8U0F - chains B and C; structure by X-ray diffraction, 2.07 A resolution.

[Chain B]
Molecule: Bacterial fluorescent protein alpha
From: Ceramium secundatum
UniProt: Q1AH74 (Q1AH74_9FLOR); residues 1-130 carry their UniProt numbers (130 of 164 residues fall inside the UniProt entry; the rest is not from it)
Amino-acid sequence (164 residues; each row starts with the number of its first residue):
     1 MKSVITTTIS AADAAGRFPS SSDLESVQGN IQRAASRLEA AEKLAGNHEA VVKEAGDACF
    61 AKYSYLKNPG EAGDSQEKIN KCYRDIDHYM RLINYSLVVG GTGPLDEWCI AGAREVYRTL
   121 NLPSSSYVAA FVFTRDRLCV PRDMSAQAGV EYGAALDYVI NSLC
Differences from the reference sequence: conflict Ala34 (Ser in Q1AH74), Ala35 (Gly in Q1AH74), Ser36 (Ala in Q1AH74), Gly46 (Ser in Q1AH74), Gln76 (Thr in Q1AH74), Cys109 (Gly in Q1AH74), Ser124 (Ala in Q1AH74), Ser125 (Ala in Q1AH74)
Ligand contacts:
  - phycocyanobilin (CYC), molecule 1: Leu24, Glu25, Gln28
  - phycocyanobilin (CYC), molecule 2: Lys43, Leu44, Asn47, Ala50, Val51, Glu54, Thr134, Arg137, Leu138, Cys139, Arg142, Asp143, Met144, Tyr152
  - phycocyanobilin (CYC), molecule 3: Cys59, Phe60, Leu66, Ala72, Gly73, Lys78, Lys81, Cys82, Arg84, Asp85, His88, Tyr89, Arg91, Leu92, Trp108, Val116, Tyr117, Leu120, Leu122, Pro123, Ser126, Tyr127

[Chain C]
Molecule: Bacterial fluorescent protein beta
From: Ceramium secundatum
UniProt: Q1AH60 (Q1AH60_9FLOR); residues 12-176 here correspond to UniProt positions 1-165 (UniProt number = residue number - 11)
Amino-acid sequence (176 residues; numbered 1 to 176; the number before each row is that of its first residue):
     1 MLDAFSRVVV NSDSKAAYVG GSDLQALKTF IADGNKRLDA VNSIVSNASC IVSDAVSGMI
    61 CENPGLIAPG GNCYTNRRMA ACLRDGEIIL RYTSYALLAG DSSVLEDRCL NGLKETYIAL
   121 GVPTNSSVRA VSIMKSAAVA FISNTASQRK MATTDGDCSA LSSEVASYCD KVAAAI
Differences from the reference sequence: expression tag (1-11); conflict Ser14 (Ala3 in Q1AH60), Ser22 (Gly11 in Q1AH60), Gln25 (Gly14 in Q1AH60), 19 further conflict positions vs the reference (Q1AH60) not listed
Covalently attached groups: phycourobilin (PUB) linked to Cys50
Ligand contacts:
  - phycocyanobilin (CYC), molecule 1: Ala32, Asn35, Lys36, Leu38, Asp39, Ala40, Ile142, Ser143, Asn144, Thr153, Thr154, Asp155, Gly156, Asp157, Cys158
  - phycocyanobilin (CYC), molecule 2: Ser57, Ile60, Ile67, Tyr74, Thr75, Asn76, Met79
  - phycocyanobilin (CYC), molecule 3: Met59, Leu66, Asn72, Cys73, Arg77, Arg78, Ala81, Cys82, Arg84, Asp85, Ile88, Tyr92, Arg108, Cys109, Leu113, Thr116, Tyr117, Leu120, Val122, Pro123, Ser126, Ser127
  - phycourobilin (PUB): Asp54, Ser57, Gly58, Cys61, Glu62, Arg129, Ile133, Ser136, Ala137, Ala140, Phe141, Ala146, Ser147, Gln148, Arg149

[How chain B and chain C interact]
Pairs across the interface (68):
  Met1(B) - Met1(C)  hydrogen bond (backbone-backbone)
  Met1(B) - Leu2(C)  hydrophobic
  Met1(B) - Ser6(C)
  Met1(B) - Val10(C)  hydrophobic
  Ser3(B) - Asp3(C)  hydrogen bond
  Ile5(B) - Asp3(C)
  Ile5(B) - Ala99(C)  hydrophobic
  Thr6(B) - Met1(C)
  Thr6(B) - Asp3(C)
  Ile9(B) - Met1(C)  hydrophobic
  Ile9(B) - Tyr95(C)
  Ile9(B) - Ala99(C)  hydrophobic
  Ser10(B) - Arg108(C)  hydrogen bond
  Ala12(B) - Tyr95(C)
  Asp13(B) - Arg91(C)  salt bridge
  Asp13(B) - Tyr92(C)  hydrogen bond
  Asp13(B) - Tyr95(C)  hydrogen bond (backbone-side chain)
  Asp13(B) - Arg108(C)  salt bridge
  Gly16(B) - Arg91(C)
  Arg17(B) - Arg91(C)
  Arg17(B) - Tyr95(C)  hydrogen bond (backbone-side chain)
  Phe18(B) - Val45(C)  hydrophobic
  Phe18(B) - Ala48(C)  hydrophobic
  Phe18(B) - Glu87(C)
  Phe18(B) - Leu90(C)
  Phe18(B) - Arg91(C)
  Phe18(B) - Ser94(C)
  Pro19(B) - Val41(C)  hydrophobic
  Pro19(B) - Val45(C)
  Pro19(B) - Ser94(C)
  Pro19(B) - Tyr95(C)
  Leu24(B) - Leu38(C)
  Leu24(B) - Val41(C)  hydrophobic
  Leu24(B) - Leu98(C)  hydrophobic
  Val27(B) - Leu38(C)  hydrophobic
  Val27(B) - Leu98(C)  hydrophobic
  Gln28(B) - Asn35(C)  hydrogen bond
  Gln28(B) - Leu38(C)
  Asn30(B) - Phe5(C)
  Ile31(B) - Gly34(C)
  Ala34(B) - Ile31(C)  hydrophobic
  Leu38(B) - Lys28(C)
  Glu42(B) - Leu24(C)
  Glu42(B) - Lys28(C)  salt bridge
  Ala45(B) - Tyr18(C)  hydrophobic
  His48(B) - Tyr18(C)
  Asp87(B) - Tyr18(C)  hydrogen bond
  Met90(B) - Tyr18(C)
  Arg91(B) - Asp13(C)  salt bridge
  Arg91(B) - Ala16(C)
  Arg91(B) - Ala17(C)
  Arg91(B) - Tyr18(C)  hydrogen bond (backbone-side chain)
  Asn94(B) - Tyr18(C)
  Asn94(B) - Val19(C)  hydrogen bond (side chain-backbone)
  Tyr95(B) - Val9(C)  hydrophobic
  Tyr95(B) - Ser12(C)
  Tyr95(B) - Asp13(C)  hydrogen bond (side chain-backbone)
  Tyr95(B) - Ala17(C)  hydrogen bond (side chain-backbone)
  Tyr95(B) - Val19(C)  hydrophobic
  Val98(B) - Phe5(C)
  Val98(B) - Val19(C)  hydrophobic
  Val98(B) - Leu27(C)  hydrophobic
  Val99(B) - Phe5(C)  hydrophobic
  Val99(B) - Ser6(C)
  Val99(B) - Val9(C)  hydrophobic
  Trp108(B) - Val9(C)  hydrophobic
  Trp108(B) - Val10(C)  hydrophobic
  Trp108(B) - Asp13(C)
Other interface residues (no listed pair), chain B (35 interface residues in all): Asp23, Arg37, Leu44, Val52, Pro104
Other interface residues (no listed pair), chain C (34 interface residues in all): Asn42, Val104

[In short]
35 residues of chain B and 34 residues of chain C are in contact; the contacts include 12 hydrogen bonds and 4
salt bridges. Among the polar pairs are Asp13(B)-Arg91(C), Asp13(B)-Arg108(C) and Glu42(B)-Lys28(C). 2
phycocyanobilin molecules are bound between chain B and chain C.
Here chain B is Bacterial fluorescent protein alpha and chain C is Bacterial fluorescent protein beta, both
from Ceramium secundatum. Entry 8U0F (Bacterial fluorescent protein) was determined by X-ray diffraction.
